PDB entry 9GOT | electron microscopy, 5.42 A resolution (low resolution: residue-level contacts below are approximate; hydrogen-bond / salt-bridge calls are withheld) | chains H and FB of the 48 polymer chains in the assembly

== Chain H (and FB) ==
Name: Type 1 encapsulin shell protein
From: Mycobacterium tuberculosis H37Rv
Notes: chain FB of this document is another copy of the same molecule, construct and numbering; everything in this record applies to it too
Reference sequence: I6WZG6 (ENCAP_MYCTU); numbering as in UniProt (aligned over 1-265)
Chain sequence (265 residues; each row starts with the number of its first residue):
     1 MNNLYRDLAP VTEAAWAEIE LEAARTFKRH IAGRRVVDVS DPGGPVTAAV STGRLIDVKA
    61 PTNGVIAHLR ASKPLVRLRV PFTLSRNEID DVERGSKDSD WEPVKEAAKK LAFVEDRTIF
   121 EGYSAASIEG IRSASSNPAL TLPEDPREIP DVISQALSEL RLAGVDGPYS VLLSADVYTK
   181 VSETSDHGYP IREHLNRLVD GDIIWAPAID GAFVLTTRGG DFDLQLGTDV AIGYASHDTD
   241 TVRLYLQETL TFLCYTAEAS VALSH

== How chain H and chain FB interact ==
Pairs across the interface (27; chain H residue first):
  Met1(H) - Ala9(FB)
  Met1(H) - Val11(FB)
  Met1(H) - Thr12(FB)
  Met1(H) - Glu13(FB)
  Met1(H) - Glu93(FB)
  Asn2(H) - Thr12(FB)
  Asn2(H) - Glu93(FB)
  Asn3(H) - Thr12(FB)
  Asn3(H) - Asp90(FB)
  Asn3(H) - Glu93(FB)
  Asn3(H) - Arg94(FB)
  Tyr5(H) - Pro10(FB)
  Tyr5(H) - Val11(FB)
  Tyr5(H) - Thr12(FB)
  Tyr5(H) - Arg86(FB)
  Tyr5(H) - Ile89(FB)
  Tyr5(H) - Asp90(FB)
  Leu8(H) - Asp7(FB)
  Leu8(H) - Leu8(FB)
  Leu8(H) - Ala9(FB)
  Leu8(H) - Pro10(FB)
  Pro45(H) - Glu93(FB)
  Pro45(H) - Arg94(FB)
  Val46(H) - Glu93(FB)
  Val46(H) - Arg94(FB)
  Val46(H) - Gly95(FB)
  Arg77(H) - Arg94(FB)
Also at the interface, not in a pair above, chain H (10 interface residues in all): Ala235, Ser236
Also at the interface, not in a pair above, chain FB (14 interface residues in all): Thr239

== Summary ==
The interface between chain H and chain FB involves 10 residues on one side and 14 on the other.
Chain H and chain FB are both Type 1 encapsulin shell protein (Mycobacterium tuberculosis H37Rv); the
structure, Partial (48mer) encapsulin shell assembly from Mycobacterium tuberculosis, was determined by
electron microscopy together with 9HQ7, 9HQC and 7P1T from the same study.
